5UB5 - chains A and B; structure by X-ray diffraction, 2.09 A resolution.

# Chain A
Molecule: Protein O-glucosyltransferase 1
Organism: Homo sapiens
Notes: EC 2.4.1.-, 2.4.2.26
Reference sequence: Q8NBL1 (PGLT1_HUMAN); numbering as in UniProt (aligned over 29-385)
Chain sequence (357 residues; each row starts with the number of its first residue):
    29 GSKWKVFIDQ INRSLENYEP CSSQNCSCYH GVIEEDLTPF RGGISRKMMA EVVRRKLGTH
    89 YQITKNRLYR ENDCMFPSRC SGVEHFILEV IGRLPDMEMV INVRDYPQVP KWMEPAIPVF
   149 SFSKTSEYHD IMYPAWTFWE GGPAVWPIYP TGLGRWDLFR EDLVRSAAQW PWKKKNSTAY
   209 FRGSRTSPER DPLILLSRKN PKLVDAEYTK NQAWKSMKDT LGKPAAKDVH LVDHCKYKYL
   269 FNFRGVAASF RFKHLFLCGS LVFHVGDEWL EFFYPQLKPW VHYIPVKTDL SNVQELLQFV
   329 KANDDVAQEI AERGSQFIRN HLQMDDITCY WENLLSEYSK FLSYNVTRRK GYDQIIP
Unresolved in the structure: 29
Cystine bridges: Cys49-Cys56, Cys54-Cys357, Cys102-Cys108, Cys263-Cys286
Covalently attached groups: N-acetylglucosamine (NAG) linked to Asn53, Asn204, Asn373
Residues lining bound ligands: UDP (uridine-5'-diphosphate): Pro171, Val173, Ile176, Tyr177, Leu181, Arg210, Gly211, Ser212, Thr214, Arg218, Thr237, Asp256, Val257, Leu259, Gly273, Val274, Ser277, Phe278, Arg279
Curated features (UniProtKB/Swiss-Prot):
  - region (Interaction with the consensus sequence C-X-S-X-[PA]-C in peptide substrates): Met103 to Arg107, Ala172 to Pro178
  - active site: Asp133 (Proton donor/acceptor)
  - binding site (UDP-alpha-D-glucose): Tyr177, Ser212, Arg218, Val274 to Arg279
  - site (Interaction with the consensus sequence C-X-S-X-[PA]-C in peptide substrates): Arg132, Gln240
  - glycosylation (N-linked (GlcNAc...) asparagine): Asn40, Asn53, Asn204, Asn373
  - natural variant: Gly170 (G170E: In DDD4), Asp233 (D233E: In LGMDR21), Cys286 (C286Y: In DDD4)
  - mutagenesis: Gly169 (G169E: Loss of O-glucosyltransferase activity)

# Chain B
Molecule: Neurogenic locus notch homolog protein 1
Organism: Homo sapiens
Reference sequence: P46531 (NOTC1_HUMAN); numbering as in UniProt (aligned over 452-491)
Chain sequence (42 residues; row label = number of the first residue in the row):
   450 GSDVNECVTN PCQNDATCLD QIGEFQCICM PGYEGVHCEV NT
Unresolved in the structure: 450-451
Sequence notes: expression tag (450-451); engineered mutation Thr458 (Ser in P46531)
Cystine bridges: Cys456-Cys467, Cys461-Cys476, Cys478-Cys487
Bound ions: Ca2+: Asp452, Val453, Glu455, Asp469, Gln470, Glu473
Curated features (UniProtKB/Swiss-Prot):
  - binding site (Ca(2+)): Asp452, Val453, Glu455, Asp469, Gln470, Asn490, Thr491
  - site: Asp469 (Interaction with DLL4)
  - glycosylation: Thr466 (O-linked (Fuc...) threonine)
From the paper describing this entry:
  - mutagenesis - N459S: increased catalytic activity

# Chain A / chain B interface
Residue-residue contacts - 36 pairs, chain A then chain B:
  Met103(A) - Glu455(B)
  Met103(A) - Gly472(B)
  Met103(A) - Glu473(B)
  Met103(A) - Phe474(B)
  Phe104(A) - Glu455(B)
  Phe104(A) - Phe474(B)  hydrophobic
  Phe104(A) - His486(B)
  Pro105(A) - Val485(B)
  Pro105(A) - His486(B)
  Ser106(A) - His486(B)  hydrogen bond (backbone-side chain)
  Arg107(A) - Thr458(B)  hydrogen bond
  Asp133(A) - Thr458(B)  hydrogen bond
  Pro171(A) - Thr458(B)
  Pro171(A) - Asn459(B)
  Ala172(A) - Asn459(B)  hydrogen bond (backbone-backbone)
  Ala172(A) - Cys461(B)
  Ala172(A) - Gln462(B)
  Val173(A) - Asn459(B)
  Trp174(A) - Asn463(B)
  Trp174(A) - Asp464(B)
  Pro178(A) - Gln462(B)
  Pro178(A) - Asn463(B)  hydrogen bond (backbone-backbone)
  Thr179(A) - Gln462(B)
  Thr179(A) - Asn463(B)
  Thr214(A) - Val457(B)
  Asn239(A) - Val457(B)
  Asn239(A) - Asn459(B)
  Gln240(A) - Cys456(B)
  Gln240(A) - Asn459(B)  hydrogen bond (backbone-side chain)
  Gln240(A) - Pro460(B)
  Gln240(A) - Cys461(B)  hydrogen bond (side chain-backbone)
  Gln240(A) - Cys467(B)
  Ala241(A) - Asn454(B)
  Ala241(A) - Cys456(B)
  Ala241(A) - Val457(B)  hydrophobic
  Val274(A) - Val457(B)  hydrophobic
Interface residues without a listed pair, chain A (19 interface residues in all): Gly170, Gly180
Interface residues without a listed pair, chain B (18 interface residues in all): Ala465
The authors on this interface:
  - residue pairs: Arg107(A)-Thr458(B) (hydrogen bond), Asp133(A)-Thr458(B)

# Overview
19 residues of chain A face 18 of chain B across their interface; the contacts include 7 hydrogen bonds. Among
the polar pairs are Ser106(A)-His486(B), Arg107(A)-Thr458(B) and Asp133(A)-Thr458(B). The paper describes a
hydrogen bond between Arg107(A) and Thr458(B); a contact between Asp133(A) and Thr458(B). The paper reports
that N459S of chain B increases catalytic activity.
Here chain A is Protein O-glucosyltransferase 1 and chain B is Neurogenic locus notch homolog protein 1, both
from Homo sapiens. Entry 5UB5 (human POGLUT1 in complex with human Notch1 EGF12 S458T mutant and UDP) was
determined by X-ray diffraction together with 5L0R and 5L0S from the same study.
